Entry 5T6Z (X-ray diffraction, 2.00 A resolution); this record covers chains A and G of the 4 polymer chains in the assembly.

== Chain A ==
Molecule: HLA class I histocompatibility antigen, B-57 alpha chain
Source organism: Homo sapiens
UniProtKB: P18465 (1B57_HUMAN); residues 1-276 here correspond to UniProt positions 25-300 (UniProt number = residue number + 24)
Sequence (276 residues; row label = number of the first residue in the row):
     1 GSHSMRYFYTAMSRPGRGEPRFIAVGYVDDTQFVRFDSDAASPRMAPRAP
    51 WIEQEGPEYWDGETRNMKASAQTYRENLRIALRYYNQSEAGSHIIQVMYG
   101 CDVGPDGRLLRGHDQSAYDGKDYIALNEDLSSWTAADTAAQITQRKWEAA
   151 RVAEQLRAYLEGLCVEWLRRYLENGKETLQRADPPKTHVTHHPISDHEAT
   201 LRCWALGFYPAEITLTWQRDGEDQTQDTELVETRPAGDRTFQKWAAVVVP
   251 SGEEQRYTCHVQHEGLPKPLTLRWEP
Unresolved in the structure: 276
Disulfides: Cys101-Cys164, Cys203-Cys259
Reported in the primary citation:
  - conformationally variable residues: Trp167

== Chain G ==
Molecule: Killer cell immunoglobulin-like receptor 3DL1
Source organism: Homo sapiens
UniProtKB: P43629 (KI3L1_HUMAN); residues 1-299 here correspond to UniProt positions 22-320 (UniProt number = residue number + 21)
Sequence (299 residues; row label = number of the first residue in the row):
     1 HMGGQDKPFLSAWPSAVVPRGGHVTLRCHYRHRFNNFMLYKEDRIHIPIF
    51 HGRIFQESFNMSPVTTAHAGNYTCRGSHPHSPTGWSAPSNPVVIMVTGNH
   101 RKPSLLAHPGPLVKSGERVILQCWSDIMFEHFFLHKEGISKDPSRLVGQI
   151 HDGVSKANFSIGPMMLALAGTYRCYGSVTHTPYQLSAPSDPLDIVVTGPY
   201 EKPSLSAQPGPKVQAGESVTLSCSSRSSYDMYHLSREGGAHERRLPAVRK
   251 VNRTFQADFPLGPATHGGTYRCFGSFRHSPYEWSDPSDPLLVSVTGNPS
Unresolved in the structure: 1-6, 262-266, 295-299
Disulfides: Cys28-Cys74, Cys123-Cys174, Cys223-Cys272
Covalent attachments: N-acetylglucosamine (NAG) linked to Asn71, Asn158, Asn252
Curated features (UniProtKB/Swiss-Prot):
  - glycosylation (N-linked (GlcNAc...) asparagine): Asn71, Asn158, Asn252
Reported in the primary citation:
  - mutagenesis - R277A: increased binding to TW10 complex
  - mutagenesis - R277A: abolished binding to T3N complex

== Interface between chain A and chain G ==
Contacting residue pairs (34; chain A residue first):
  Pro15(A) with Arg27(G), hydrogen bond (backbone-side chain)
  Gly16(A) with Phe9(G); Ser11(G); Arg27(G); His29(G); Phe34(G)
  Arg17(A) with Phe9(G); His29(G)
  Gly18(A) with Phe9(G)
  Glu19(A) with Phe9(G)
  Gln72(A) with Met165(G)
  Glu76(A) with Ala167(G)
  Ile80(A) with Leu166(G), hydrophobic
  Arg83(A) with His278(G), hydrogen bond (side chain-backbone)
  Tyr84(A) with Arg277(G); His278(G); Ser279(G)
  Glu89(A) with Trp13(G)
  Ile142(A) with Arg277(G); His278(G)
  Arg145(A) with Ser228(G), hydrogen bond (side chain-backbone); Asp230(G), salt bridge; Phe276(G)
  Lys146(A) with Tyr200(G); Phe276(G); Ser279(G), hydrogen bond; Glu282(G), salt bridge
  Ala149(A) with Tyr200(G); Glu201(G), hydrogen bond (backbone-backbone); Ser227(G); Phe276(G), hydrophobic
  Ala150(A) with Pro199(G), hydrophobic; Tyr200(G), hydrophobic
  Arg151(A) with Glu201(G), salt bridge
Also at the interface, not in a pair above, chain A (19 interface residues in all): Arg79, Ala90
Also at the interface, not in a pair above, chain G (23 interface residues in all): Ile139, Lys141, Tyr229

== Overview ==
The interface between chain A and chain G involves 19 residues on one side and 23 on the other, with 5
hydrogen bonds and 3 salt bridges. Polar pairs include Arg145(A)-Asp230(G), Lys146(A)-Glu282(G) and
Arg151(A)-Glu201(G). From the paper: R277A of chain G increases binding to TW10 complex; conformational
variability at Trp167(A).
Here chain A is HLA class I histocompatibility antigen, B-57 alpha chain and chain G is Killer cell
immunoglobulin-like receptor 3DL1, both from Homo sapiens. Entry 5T6Z (KIR3DL1 in complex with
HLA-B*57:01-TW10) was determined by X-ray diffraction (same publication as 5T6W, 5T6X, 5T6Y and 5T70).
